Entry 6XT0 (X-ray diffraction, 1.37 A resolution); this record covers chains A and B.

Chain A:
Molecule: Tryptophan synthase alpha chain
Source organism: Salmonella typhimurium
Notes: EC 4.2.1.20
Reference sequence: A0A0D6FWC1 (A0A0D6FWC1_SALTM); numbering as in UniProt (aligned over 1-268)
Chain sequence (268 residues; numbered 1 to 268; the number before each row is that of its first residue):
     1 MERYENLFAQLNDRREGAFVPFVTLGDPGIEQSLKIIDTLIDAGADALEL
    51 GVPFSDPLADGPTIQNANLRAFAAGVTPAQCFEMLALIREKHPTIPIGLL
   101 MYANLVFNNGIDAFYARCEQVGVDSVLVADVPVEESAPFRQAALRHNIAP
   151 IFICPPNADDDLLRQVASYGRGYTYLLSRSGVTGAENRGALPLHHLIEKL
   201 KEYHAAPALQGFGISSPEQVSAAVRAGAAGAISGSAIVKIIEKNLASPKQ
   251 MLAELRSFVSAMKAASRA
Unresolved in the structure: 1
Residues lining bound ligands: sn-glycerol-1-phosphate (1GP): Phe-22, Ile-64, Leu-100, Tyr-175, Arg-179, Thr-183, Gly-184, Ala-185, Phe-212, Gly-213, Ile-214, Ile-232, Ser-233, Gly-234, Ser-235

Chain B:
Molecule: Tryptophan synthase beta chain
Source organism: Salmonella enterica subsp. enterica serovar Typhimurium
Notes: EC 4.2.1.20
Reference sequence: P0A2K1 (TRPB_SALTY); residues 1-397 here = UniProt positions 1-397
Chain sequence (397 residues; each row starts with the number of its first residue):
     1 MTTLLNPYFGEFGGMYVPQILMPALNQLEEAFVSAQKDPEFQAQFADLLK
    51 NYAGRPTALTKCQNITAGTRTTLYLKREDLLHGGAHKTNQVLGQALLAKR
   101 MGKSEIIAETGAGQHGVASALASALLGLKCRIYMGAKDVERQSPNVFRMR
   151 LMGAEVIPVHSGSATLKDACNEALRDWSGSYETAHYMLGTAAGPHPYPTI
   201 VREFQRMIGEETKAQILDKEGRLPDAVIACVGGGSNAIGMFADFINDTSV
   251 GLIGVEPGGHGIETGEHGAPLKHGRVGIYFGMKAPMMQTADGQIEESYSI
   301 SAGLDFPSVGPQHAYLNSIGRADYVSITDDEALEAFKTLCRHEGIIPALE
   351 SSHALAHALKMMREQPEKEQLLVVNLSGRGDKDIFTVHDILKARGEI
Unresolved in the structure: 1
Ion coordination: Na+: Gly-232, Phe-306, Ser-308
Residues lining bound ligands:
  - VE4 (4-[(E)-({1-carboxy-2-[(3R)-3-hydroxy-2-oxo-2,3-dihydro-1H-indol-3-yl]ethan-1-id-1-yl}iminio)methyl]-2-methyl-5-[(phosphonooxy)methyl]pyridin-1-ium-3-olate): Ala-85, His-86, Lys-87, Glu-109, Thr-110, Gly-111, Ala-112, Gly-113, Gln-114, His-115, Leu-166, Cys-170, Gly-189, Thr-190, Cys-230, Val-231, Gly-232, Gly-233, Gly-234, Ser-235, Asn-236, Ala-237, Gly-303, Leu-304, Phe-306, Ala-348, Glu-350, Ser-351, Ser-377, Gly-378
  - VE4 / X9D: Ala-85, His-86, Lys-87, Glu-109, Thr-110, Gly-111, Ala-112, Gly-113, Gln-114, His-115, Gly-116, Leu-166, Cys-170, Gly-189, Thr-190, Cys-230, Val-231, Gly-232, Gly-233, Gly-234, Ser-235, Asn-236, Ala-237, Ala-302, Gly-303, Leu-304, Phe-306, Ala-348, Glu-350, Ser-351, Ser-377, Gly-378
  - X9D (4-[(E)-({1-carboxy-2-[(3R)-3-hydroxy-2-oxo-2,3-dihydro-1H-indol-3-yl]ethan-1-id-1-yl}iminio)methyl]-2-methyl-5-[(phosphonooxy)methyl]pyridin-1-ium-3-olate): Ala-85, His-86, Lys-87, Glu-109, Thr-110, Gly-111, Ala-112, Gly-113, Gln-114, His-115, Gly-116, Leu-166, Cys-170, Gly-189, Thr-190, Cys-230, Val-231, Gly-232, Gly-233, Gly-234, Ser-235, Asn-236, Ala-302, Gly-303, Leu-304, Phe-306, Ala-348, Glu-350, Ser-351, Ser-377, Gly-378
Swiss-Prot annotation at these positions:
  - modified residue: Lys-87 (N6-(pyridoxal phosphate)lysine)

Chain A / chain B interface:
Residue-residue contacts (66):
  Pro-53(A) with Gln-293(B), hydrogen bond (backbone-side chain)
  Phe-54(A) with Tyr-279(B), hydrophobic; Gly-292(B); Gln-293(B)
  Ser-55(A) with Gln-293(B), hydrogen bond (backbone-side chain); Ile-294(B), hydrogen bond (side chain-backbone)
  Asp-56(A) with Lys-167(B), salt bridge; Asn-171(B), hydrogen bond; Tyr-279(B), hydrogen bond (backbone-side chain); Ile-294(B)
  Pro-57(A) with Arg-175(B), hydrogen bond (backbone-side chain)
  Leu-58(A) with Pro-18(B), hydrophobic; Asn-171(B); Arg-175(B); Tyr-279(B), hydrophobic
  Asp-60(A) with Arg-175(B), hydrogen bond (backbone-side chain)
  Gln-65(A) with Ser-161(B); Arg-175(B)
  Phe-72(A) with Gln-293(B)
  Thr-77(A) with Asp-291(B)
  Pro-78(A) with Asp-291(B)
  Ala-103(A) with Ile-278(B), hydrophobic
  Asn-104(A) with Gly-277(B); Ile-278(B), hydrogen bond (side chain-backbone); Gln-288(B), hydrogen bond; Gly-292(B), hydrogen bond (side chain-backbone); Ile-294(B)
  Leu-105(A) with Asp-291(B); Gly-292(B)
  Phe-107(A) with Val-276(B); Ile-278(B), hydrophobic; Lys-283(B)
  Asn-108(A) with Arg-275(B), hydrogen bond; Gln-288(B); Ala-290(B), hydrogen bond (side chain-backbone); Asp-291(B), hydrogen bond (side chain-backbone); Gly-292(B)
  Ala-129(A) with Pro-18(B)
  Asp-130(A) with Tyr-16(B); Val-17(B)
  Pro-132(A) with Met-15(B); Val-17(B); Gln-19(B); Met-22(B), hydrophobic
  Val-133(A) with Gln-19(B), hydrogen bond (backbone-side chain)
  Glu-134(A) with Gln-19(B), hydrogen bond; Met-22(B)
  Glu-135(A) with Tyr-8(B), hydrogen bond; Gly-14(B); Met-15(B), hydrogen bond (side chain-backbone); Tyr-16(B)
  Ile-153(A) with Gln-19(B)
  Pro-155(A) with Gln-19(B); Ile-20(B), hydrophobic
  Pro-156(A) with Ile-20(B)
  Asn-157(A) with Ile-20(B), hydrogen bond (side chain-backbone); Pro-23(B); Tyr-181(B), hydrogen bond
  Leu-162(A) with Gln-19(B)
  Ser-180(A) with Ser-178(B); Gly-179(B); Tyr-181(B)
  Gly-181(A) with Ser-178(B), hydrogen bond (backbone-backbone); Gly-179(B)
  Val-182(A) with Arg-175(B); Ser-178(B)
Other interface residues (no listed pair), chain A (34 interface residues in all): Asn-109, Val-131, Phe-139, Leu-177
Other interface residues (no listed pair), chain B (36 interface residues in all): Thr-2, Glu-11, Glu-172, Leu-174, Phe-280, Met-286, Thr-289

Overview:
Chain A and chain B form an interface of 34 and 36 residues respectively, with 20 hydrogen bonds and 1 salt
bridge. Polar pairs include Asp-56(A)/Lys-167(B), Pro-53(A)/Gln-293(B) and Ser-55(A)/Gln-293(B). Bound to
chain A: sn-glycerol-1-phosphate.
Here chain A is Tryptophan synthase alpha chain (Salmonella typhimurium) and chain B is Tryptophan synthase
beta chain (Salmonella enterica subsp. enterica serovar Typhimurium). Entry 6XT0 (Salmonella typhimurium
tryptophan synthase complexed with dioxindolyl-L-alanine and D-glycerol-3-phosphate) was determined by X-ray
diffraction (same publication as 6XNC, 6XOY and 6XRH).
